Entry 8Y81 (electron microscopy, 2.89 A resolution); this record covers chains A and C of the 6 polymer chains in the assembly.

[Chain A]
Protein: High affinity immunoglobulin epsilon receptor subunit alpha
Source organism: Rattus norvegicus
Reference sequence: P12371 (FCERA_RAT); residue numbers follow UniProt; this construct covers 1-245
Amino-acid sequence (245 residues; numbered 1 to 245; the number before each row is that of its first residue):
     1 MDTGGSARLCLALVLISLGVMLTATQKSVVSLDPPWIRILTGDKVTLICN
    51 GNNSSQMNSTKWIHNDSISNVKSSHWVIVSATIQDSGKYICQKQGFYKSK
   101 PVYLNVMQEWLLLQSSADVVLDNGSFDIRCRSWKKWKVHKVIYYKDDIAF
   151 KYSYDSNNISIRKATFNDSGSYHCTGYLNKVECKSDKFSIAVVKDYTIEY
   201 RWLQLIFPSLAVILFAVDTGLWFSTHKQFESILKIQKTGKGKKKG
Disordered / not traced: 1-24, 237-245
UniProt features mapped onto this chain:
  - glycosylation (N-linked (GlcNAc...) asparagine): Asn52, Asn53, Asn58, Asn65, Asn123, Asn158, Asn167
Disulfides: Cys49-Cys91, Cys130-Cys174
Glycans and other covalent adducts: N-acetylglucosamine (NAG) linked to Asn65, Asn158, Asn167
Reported in the primary citation:
  - binding site for cholesterol hemisuccinate: Leu214, Val217

[Chain C]
Protein: High affinity immunoglobulin epsilon receptor subunit gamma
Source organism: Rattus norvegicus
Reference sequence: P20411 (FCERG_RAT); residue numbers follow UniProt; this construct covers 1-86
Amino-acid sequence (119 residues; each row starts with the number of its first residue):
     1 MIPAVILFLLLLVEEAAALGEPQLCYILDAILFLYGIVLTLLYCRLKIQV
    51 RKADIASREKSDAVYTGLNTRNQETYETLKHEKPPQGSGWSHPQFEKGSG
   101 DYKDDDDKGSGWSHPQFEK
Disordered / not traced: 1-21, 59-119
Differences from the reference sequence: expression tag (87-119)
UniProt features mapped onto this chain:
  - modified residue: Tyr65 (Phosphotyrosine), Tyr76 (Phosphotyrosine), Thr78 (Phosphothreonine)
Reported in the primary citation:
  - self-association interface (contacts with another copy of this molecule); pairs are residue here / residue on that copy: Cys25-Cys25 (disulfide), Leu32, Tyr35, Leu39, Leu42, Tyr43, Leu46
  - binding site for cholesterol hemisuccinate: Cys44, Lys47
  - mutagenesis - L32G/Y43A, L39A/L42A: decreased expression with High affinity immunoglobulin epsilon receptor subunit alpha (chain A)
  - mutagenesis - L32G/Y43A: abolished binding to FcaRI
  - mutagenesis - L32G/Y43A, L39A/L42A: decreased binding to High affinity immunoglobulin epsilon receptor subunit alpha (chain A)
  - mutagenesis - L32G/Y43A, L39A/L42A: decreased binding to FcyRIIIA

[Chain A / chain C interface]
Pairs across the interface (27):
  Arg201(A) - Tyr26(C)  hydrogen bond
  Gln204(A) - Tyr26(C)
  Phe207(A) - Phe33(C)
  Pro208(A) - Asp29(C)
  Leu210(A) - Phe33(C)  hydrophobic
  Leu214(A) - Ile37(C)  hydrophobic
  Leu214(A) - Thr40(C)
  Phe215(A) - Leu32(C)  hydrophobic
  Phe215(A) - Tyr35(C)  hydrophobic
  Phe215(A) - Gly36(C)
  Phe215(A) - Leu39(C)  hydrophobic
  Val217(A) - Thr40(C)
  Asp218(A) - Leu39(C)
  Asp218(A) - Thr40(C)
  Asp218(A) - Tyr43(C)
  Leu221(A) - Tyr43(C)
  Leu221(A) - Cys44(C)  hydrophobic
  Ser224(A) - Lys47(C)  hydrogen bond (backbone-side chain)
  Thr225(A) - Leu46(C)
  Thr225(A) - Lys47(C)
  Thr225(A) - Val50(C)
  Gln228(A) - Lys47(C)  hydrogen bond
  Gln228(A) - Val50(C)
  Gln228(A) - Arg51(C)
  Gln228(A) - Asp54(C)  hydrogen bond
  Ile232(A) - Ala53(C)
  Ile232(A) - Asp54(C)
Other interface residues (no listed pair), chain A (16 interface residues in all): Trp222, Phe229
Other interface residues (no listed pair), chain C (18 interface residues in all): Ser57
Interface features reported in the paper:
  - residue pairs: Arg201(A)-Tyr26(C), Phe207(A)-Phe33(C) (hydrophobic contact), Leu210(A)-Phe33(C) (hydrophobic contact), Phe215(A)-Gly36(C), Asp218(A)-Thr40(C) (backbone contact), Tyr26(C)-Gln204(A)
  - interface residues, chain A: Asp218(A)

[Overview]
16 residues of chain A face 18 of chain C across their interface; the contacts include 4 hydrogen bonds. Among
the polar pairs are Arg201(A)-Tyr26(C), Ser224(A)-Lys47(C) and Gln228(A)-Lys47(C). The authors report contacts
between Arg201(A) and Tyr26(C), Phe215(A) and Gly36(C) and Tyr26(C) and Gln204(A); hydrophobic contacts
between Phe207(A) and Phe33(C) and Leu210(A) and Phe33(C); a backbone contact between Asp218(A) and Thr40(C).
The paper reports a binding site for cholesterol hemisuccinate at Leu214(A), Val217(A) and Cys44(C) among
others; L32G/Y43A and L39A/L42A of chain C reduce expression with High affinity immunoglobulin epsilon
receptor subunit alpha (chain A).
Chain A is High affinity immunoglobulin epsilon receptor subunit alpha and chain C is High affinity
immunoglobulin epsilon receptor subunit gamma, both from Rattus norvegicus; the structure, Structure of the
ige-fc bound to its high affinity receptor fc(epsilon)ri, was determined by electron microscopy together with
8Y84, 8Z0T, 8ZGS and 8ZGT from the same study.
